Entry 6VVY (electron microscopy, 3.42 A resolution); this record covers chains C and P of the 10 polymer chains in the assembly.

# Chain C
Protein: DNA-directed RNA polymerase subunit beta
Organism: Mycobacterium tuberculosis
Notes: EC 2.7.7.6
Reference sequence: V9Z879 (V9Z879_MYCTX); residues 7-1178 here correspond to UniProt positions 1-1172 (UniProt number = residue number - 6)
Sequence (1179 residues; numbered 7 to 1185; the number before each row is that of its first residue):
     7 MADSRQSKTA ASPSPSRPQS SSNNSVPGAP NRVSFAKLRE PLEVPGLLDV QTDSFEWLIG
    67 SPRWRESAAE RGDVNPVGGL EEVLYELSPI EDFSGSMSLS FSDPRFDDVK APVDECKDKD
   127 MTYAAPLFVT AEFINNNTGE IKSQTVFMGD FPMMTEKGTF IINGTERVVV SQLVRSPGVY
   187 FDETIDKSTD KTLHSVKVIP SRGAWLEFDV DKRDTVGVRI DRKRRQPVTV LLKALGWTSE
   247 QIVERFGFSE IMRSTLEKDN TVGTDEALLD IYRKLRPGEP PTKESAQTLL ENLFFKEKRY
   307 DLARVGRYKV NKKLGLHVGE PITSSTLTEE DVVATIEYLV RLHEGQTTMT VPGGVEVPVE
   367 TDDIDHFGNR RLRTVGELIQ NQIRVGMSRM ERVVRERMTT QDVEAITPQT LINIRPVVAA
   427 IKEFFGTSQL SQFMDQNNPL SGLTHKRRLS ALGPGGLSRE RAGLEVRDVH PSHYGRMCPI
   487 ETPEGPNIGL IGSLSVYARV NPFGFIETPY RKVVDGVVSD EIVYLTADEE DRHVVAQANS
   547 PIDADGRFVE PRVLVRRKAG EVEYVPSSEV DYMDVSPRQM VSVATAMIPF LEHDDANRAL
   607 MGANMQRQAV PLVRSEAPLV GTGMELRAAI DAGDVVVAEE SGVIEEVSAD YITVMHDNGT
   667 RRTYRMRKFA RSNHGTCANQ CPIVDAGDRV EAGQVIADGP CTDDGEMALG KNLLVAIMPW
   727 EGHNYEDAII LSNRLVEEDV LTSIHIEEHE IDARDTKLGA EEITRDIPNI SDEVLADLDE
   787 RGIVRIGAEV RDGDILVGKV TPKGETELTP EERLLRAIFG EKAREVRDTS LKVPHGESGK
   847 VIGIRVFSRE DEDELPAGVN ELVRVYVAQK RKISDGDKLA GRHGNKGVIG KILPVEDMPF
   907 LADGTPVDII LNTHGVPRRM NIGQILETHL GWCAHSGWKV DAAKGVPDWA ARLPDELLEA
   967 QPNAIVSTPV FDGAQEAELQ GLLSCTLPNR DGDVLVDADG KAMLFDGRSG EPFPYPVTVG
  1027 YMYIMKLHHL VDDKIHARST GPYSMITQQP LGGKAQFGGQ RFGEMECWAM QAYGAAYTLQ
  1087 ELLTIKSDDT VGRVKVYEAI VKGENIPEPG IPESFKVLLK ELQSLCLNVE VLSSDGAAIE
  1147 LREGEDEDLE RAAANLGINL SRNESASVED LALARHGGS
Unresolved in the structure: 7-29, 1141-1185
Differences from the reference sequence: expression tag (1179-1185)
Ligand contacts: sorangicin a (SRN): Val-176, Gln-435, Leu-436, Gln-438, Phe-439, Asp-441, Thr-450, His-451, Arg-454, Ser-456, Leu-458, Gly-459, Arg-465, Pro-489, Asn-493, Ile-497, Arg-613, His-680

# Chain P
Molecule: 90-nt DNA strand
Organism: Mycobacterium tuberculosis
Sequence (90 nucleotides; row label = number of the first residue in the row):
    65 CGTGCTTGTT TCCGCCCGCT TCGGGGCAAC CCTGCCAGTC TAATACAAAT CCGGCAATGG
   125 AGTCAAGACC AGGTTCGGTC ATCCATAGCC
Unresolved in the structure: 65-76, 142-154

# How chain C and chain P interact
Pairs across the interface - 13 pairs, chain C then chain P:
  Lys-218(C) / DT85(P)  salt bridge to the phosphate
  Arg-230(C) / DC86(P)  phosphate contact
  Arg-230(C) / DG87(P)  salt bridge to the phosphate
  Asn-419(C) / DC104(P)  base contact
  Arg-421(C) / DG102(P)  phosphate contact
  Arg-421(C) / DT103(P)  salt bridge to the phosphate
  Arg-421(C) / DC104(P)  base contact
  Gly-1059(C) / DT97(P)  phosphate contact
  Lys-1060(C) / DT97(P)  hydrogen bond to the phosphate
  Ala-1061(C) / DG98(P)  phosphate contact
  Gln-1062(C) / DC99(P)  base contact
  Arg-1067(C) / DC95(P)  salt bridge to the phosphate
  Met-1071(C) / DC94(P)  sugar contact
Also at the interface, not in a pair above, chain C (12 interface residues in all): Asp-1039, Gly-1069
Also at the interface, not in a pair above, chain P (12 interface residues in all): DC96

# In short
Chain C and chain P each contribute 12 residues to their interface; the contacts include 1 hydrogen bond and 4
salt bridges. Polar pairs include Lys-1060(C)/DT97(P), Lys-218(C)/DT85(P) and Arg-230(C)/DG87(P). Chain C
binds sorangicin a.
Here chain C is DNA-directed RNA polymerase subunit beta and chain P is a 90-nt DNA strand, both from
Mycobacterium tuberculosis. Entry 6VVY (Mycobacterium tuberculosis WT RNAP transcription open promoter complex
with Sorangicin) was determined by electron microscopy, deposited together with 6VVS, 6VVT, 6VVV, 6VVX, 6VVZ
and 6VW0.
